Entry 4Y4Q (X-ray diffraction, 2.16 A resolution); this record covers chain A.

[Chain A]
Molecule: Sortase, SrtB family
Organism: Streptococcus pneumoniae PCS8235
UniProtKB: M7N1R6 (M7N1R6_STREE); residue numbers follow UniProt; this construct covers 46-260
Amino-acid sequence (243 residues; each row starts with the number of its first residue):
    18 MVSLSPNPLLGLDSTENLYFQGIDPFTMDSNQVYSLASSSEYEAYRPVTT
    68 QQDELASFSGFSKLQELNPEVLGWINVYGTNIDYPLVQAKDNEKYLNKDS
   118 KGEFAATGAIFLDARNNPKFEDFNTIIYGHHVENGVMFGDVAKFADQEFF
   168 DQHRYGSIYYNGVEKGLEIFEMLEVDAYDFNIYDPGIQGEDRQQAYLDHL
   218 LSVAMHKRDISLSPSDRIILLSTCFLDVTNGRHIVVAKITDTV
Disordered / not traced: 18-75, 110-119, 260
Sequence notes: initiating methionine (18); expression tag (19-45)
From the paper describing this entry:
  - catalytic residues: His147, Cys241, Arg249
  - contacts within the chain: Cys241-Arg249, Gly248-Arg249 (hydrogen bond)

[In short]
From the paper: catalytic residues His147, Cys241 and Arg249; contacts within the chain involving Cys241,
Arg249 and Gly248.
Chain A is Sortase, SrtB family (Streptococcus pneumoniae PCS8235); the structure, Crystal structure of
sortase B from Type II pilus of Streptococcus pneumoniae, was determined by X-ray diffraction (same
publication as 4S3L).
